6RDZ - chains V and Z of the 31 polymer chains in the assembly; structure by electron microscopy, 3.50 A resolution.

# Chain V
Name: ATP synthase subunit alpha
Organism: Polytomella sp. Pringsheim 198.80
UniProt: A0ZW40 (A0ZW40_9CHLO); residue numbers follow UniProt; this construct covers 1-562
Sequence (562 residues; numbered 1 to 562; the number before each row is that of its first residue):
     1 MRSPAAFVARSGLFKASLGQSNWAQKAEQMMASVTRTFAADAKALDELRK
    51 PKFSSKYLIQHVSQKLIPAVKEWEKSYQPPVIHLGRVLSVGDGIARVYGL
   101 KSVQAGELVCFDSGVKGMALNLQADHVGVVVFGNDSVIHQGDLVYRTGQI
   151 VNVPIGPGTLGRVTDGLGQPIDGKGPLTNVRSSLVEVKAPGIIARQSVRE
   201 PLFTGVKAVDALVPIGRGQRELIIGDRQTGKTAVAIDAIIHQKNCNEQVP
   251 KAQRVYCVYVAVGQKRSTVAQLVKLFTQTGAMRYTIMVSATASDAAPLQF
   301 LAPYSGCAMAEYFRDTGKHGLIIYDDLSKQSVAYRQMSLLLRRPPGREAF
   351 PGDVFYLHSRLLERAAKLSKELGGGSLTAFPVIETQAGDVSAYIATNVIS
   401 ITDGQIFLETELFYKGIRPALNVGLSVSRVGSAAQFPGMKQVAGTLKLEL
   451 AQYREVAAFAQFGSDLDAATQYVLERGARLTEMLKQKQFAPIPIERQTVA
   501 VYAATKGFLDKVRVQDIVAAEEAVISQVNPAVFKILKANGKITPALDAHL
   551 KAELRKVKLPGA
Not modelled in the structure: 1-42
Differences from the reference sequence: conflict Arg-266 (Lys in A0ZW40)
Bound ions: Mg2+: Thr-232 (together with ATP)
Residues lining bound ligands: ATP (adenosine-5'-triphosphate): Asp-226, Arg-227, Gln-228, Thr-229, Gly-230, Lys-231, Thr-232, Ala-233, Phe-413, Arg-418, Pro-419, Gln-486, Lys-487, Gln-488

# Chain Z
Name: ATP synthase subunit beta
Organism: Polytomella sp. Pringsheim 198.80
Notes: EC 7.1.2.2
UniProt: A0ZW41 (A0ZW41_9CHLO); numbering as in UniProt (aligned over 1-574)
Sequence (574 residues; row label = number of the first residue in the row):
     1 MALRYAAGLAKNVVQRQGASLNIARAFAAEPAPAIDAGYVSQVIGPVVDV
    51 RFDGELPSILSSLEVEGHSVRLVLEVAQHMGDNTVRCIAMDSTDGLVRGQ
   101 KVVDTGSPIKVPVGRGTLGRIMNVIGEPVDEQGPIDAADIWSIHREAPEF
   151 TEQSTEQEILVTGIKVVDLLAPYQRGGKIGLFGGAGVGKTVLIMELINNV
   201 AKAHGGFSVFAGVGERTREGNDLYREMIESGVIKLGAERGNSKCTLVYGQ
   251 MNEPPGARARVALTGLTVAEYFRDIEGQDVLLFVDNIFRFTQANSEVSAL
   301 LGRIPSAVGYQPTLATDLGGLQERITTTTKGSITSVQAVYVPADDLTDPA
   351 PATTFAHLDATTVLSRSIAELGIYPAVDPLDSTSRMLNPNVIGAEHYNVA
   401 RGVQKVLQDYKNLQDIIAILGMDELSEEDKLTVARARKIQRFLSQPFQVA
   451 EVFTGTPGKYVDLADTISGFQGVLTGKYDDLPEMAFYMVGDIKEVKEKAD
   501 KMAKDIASRKEADNKKVSEELKDIPSLDKLVSEIKEVVIEEDDGLEEDFK
   551 AEALSSETVVLNEEGKSVPLPKKN
Not modelled in the structure: 1-35
Differences from the reference sequence: conflict Ala-350 (Gly in A0ZW41), Leu-387 (Arg in A0ZW41)
Bound ions: Mg2+: Thr-190 (together with ADP)
Residues lining bound ligands:
  - ADP (adenosine-5'-diphosphate): Gly-184, Ala-185, Gly-186, Val-187, Gly-188, Lys-189, Thr-190, Val-191, Glu-219, Tyr-374, Gln-445, Phe-447, Ala-450, Phe-453, Thr-454
  - ATP (adenosine-5'-triphosphate): Ser-384, Arg-385, Asn-388, Tyr-397

# Interface between chain V and chain Z
Pairs across the interface (158):
  Pro-80(V) / Glu-563(Z)
  Ile-82(V) / Glu-563(Z)
  His-83(V) / Asn-562(Z)
  His-83(V) / Glu-563(Z)  hydrogen bond (backbone-side chain)
  His-83(V) / Gly-565(Z)
  Leu-84(V) / Glu-563(Z)  hydrogen bond (backbone-side chain)
  Gly-99(V) / Arg-98(Z)  hydrogen bond (backbone-side chain)
  Leu-100(V) / Arg-98(Z)  hydrogen bond (backbone-side chain)
  Lys-101(V) / Val-97(Z)
  Lys-101(V) / Arg-98(Z)
  Ser-102(V) / Val-97(Z)
  Val-103(V) / Leu-96(Z)
  Val-103(V) / Val-97(Z)
  Val-103(V) / Arg-98(Z)
  Gln-104(V) / Gly-95(Z)
  Gln-104(V) / Leu-96(Z)
  Gln-104(V) / Val-97(Z)
  Ala-105(V) / Val-43(Z)  hydrophobic
  Ala-105(V) / Thr-93(Z)
  Ala-105(V) / Asp-94(Z)
  Ala-105(V) / Gly-95(Z)  hydrogen bond (backbone-backbone)
  Ala-105(V) / Leu-96(Z)  hydrogen bond (backbone-backbone)
  Cys-110(V) / Val-560(Z)  hydrophobic
  Cys-110(V) / Leu-570(Z)  hydrophobic
  Phe-111(V) / Leu-570(Z)
  Asp-112(V) / Asn-574(Z)
  Ser-113(V) / Asn-574(Z)
  Lys-116(V) / Thr-558(Z)
  Leu-120(V) / Val-43(Z)
  Asn-121(V) / Ile-44(Z)
  Leu-122(V) / Gln-42(Z)
  Leu-122(V) / Val-43(Z)  hydrogen bond (backbone-backbone)
  Leu-122(V) / Leu-96(Z)
  Leu-122(V) / Arg-98(Z)
  Gln-123(V) / Ser-41(Z)
  Gln-123(V) / Gln-42(Z)
  Gln-123(V) / Ile-44(Z)
  Gln-123(V) / Arg-98(Z)  hydrogen bond (backbone-side chain)
  Ala-124(V) / Ser-41(Z)
  His-126(V) / Arg-98(Z)  hydrogen bond (backbone-side chain)
  Val-127(V) / Arg-98(Z)
  Tyr-145(V) / Val-560(Z)  hydrophobic
  Tyr-145(V) / Leu-561(Z)
  Tyr-145(V) / Leu-570(Z)  hydrophobic
  Tyr-145(V) / Pro-571(Z)
  Arg-146(V) / Val-560(Z)
  Arg-146(V) / Leu-561(Z)  hydrogen bond (backbone-backbone)
  Thr-147(V) / Val-559(Z)
  Pro-154(V) / Leu-554(Z)  hydrophobic
  Ile-155(V) / Phe-549(Z)
  Gly-156(V) / Phe-549(Z)
  Pro-157(V) / Leu-545(Z)  hydrophobic
  Pro-157(V) / Phe-549(Z)
  Leu-160(V) / Leu-545(Z)  hydrophobic
  Asn-179(V) / Glu-546(Z)
  Asn-179(V) / Phe-549(Z)
  Asn-179(V) / Ala-551(Z)
  Val-180(V) / Phe-549(Z)  hydrophobic
  Val-180(V) / Ala-551(Z)
  Val-180(V) / Glu-552(Z)  hydrogen bond (backbone-backbone)
  Val-180(V) / Leu-554(Z)  hydrophobic
  Arg-181(V) / Phe-549(Z)
  Arg-181(V) / Lys-550(Z)
  Arg-181(V) / Glu-552(Z)
  Ser-182(V) / Glu-552(Z)
  Ser-182(V) / Leu-554(Z)
  Lys-188(V) / Asp-91(Z)  salt bridge
  Ala-189(V) / Asn-252(Z)
  Pro-190(V) / Thr-217(Z)
  Gly-191(V) / Thr-217(Z)
  Ile-192(V) / Ile-121(Z)  hydrophobic
  Ile-192(V) / Thr-217(Z)
  Ile-192(V) / Asn-221(Z)
  Ile-192(V) / Tyr-248(Z)  hydrophobic
  Ile-193(V) / Val-129(Z)
  Ile-193(V) / Asp-130(Z)
  Ile-193(V) / Glu-131(Z)
  Ile-193(V) / Tyr-224(Z)  hydrophobic
  Ile-193(V) / Arg-225(Z)
  Arg-195(V) / Thr-217(Z)
  Arg-195(V) / Asn-221(Z)  hydrogen bond (backbone-side chain)
  Gln-196(V) / Asn-221(Z)
  Ser-197(V) / Asp-222(Z)
  Arg-220(V) / Arg-216(Z)
  Glu-247(V) / Ile-539(Z)
  Pro-250(V) / Val-538(Z)
  Pro-250(V) / Glu-540(Z)
  Lys-251(V) / Glu-540(Z)  hydrogen bond (backbone-side chain)
  Lys-251(V) / Asp-543(Z)
  Lys-251(V) / Gly-544(Z)
  Arg-254(V) / Asp-543(Z)
  Tyr-256(V) / Asp-543(Z)  hydrogen bond (side chain-backbone)
  Arg-283(V) / Asp-543(Z)  salt bridge
  Tyr-312(V) / Phe-549(Z)
  Lys-318(V) / Leu-545(Z)
  Arg-343(V) / Ile-44(Z)
  Pro-344(V) / Ala-299(Z)
  Arg-347(V) / Val-308(Z)
  Gly-352(V) / Glu-296(Z)
  Asp-353(V) / Glu-296(Z)
  Phe-355(V) / Arg-258(Z)
  Phe-355(V) / Arg-289(Z)
  Phe-355(V) / Gln-292(Z)
  Phe-355(V) / Glu-296(Z)
  Tyr-356(V) / Asn-252(Z)
  Tyr-356(V) / Pro-254(Z)
  Tyr-356(V) / Arg-258(Z)
  Tyr-356(V) / Glu-296(Z)  hydrogen bond (backbone-side chain)
  Ser-359(V) / Met-251(Z)  hydrogen bond (side chain-backbone)
  Arg-360(V) / Asn-252(Z)
  Glu-363(V) / Arg-216(Z)
  Glu-363(V) / Thr-217(Z)  hydrogen bond
  Glu-363(V) / Met-251(Z)
  Glu-363(V) / Asn-252(Z)
  Ser-391(V) / Ala-343(Z)
  Thr-396(V) / Tyr-340(Z)
  Thr-396(V) / Ala-343(Z)
  Ile-399(V) / Ala-185(Z)  hydrophobic
  Ser-400(V) / Arg-216(Z)  hydrogen bond (backbone-side chain)
  Ser-400(V) / Met-251(Z)
  Ser-400(V) / Arg-289(Z)  hydrogen bond
  Ser-400(V) / Tyr-340(Z)
  Ile-401(V) / Arg-216(Z)  hydrogen bond (backbone-side chain)
  Ile-401(V) / Met-251(Z)  hydrophobic
  Thr-402(V) / Arg-216(Z)  hydrogen bond (backbone-side chain)
  Asp-403(V) / Arg-216(Z)
  Asp-403(V) / Arg-218(Z)  salt bridge
  Gly-424(V) / Glu-370(Z)
  Arg-429(V) / Ala-185(Z)
  Arg-429(V) / Gly-186(Z)
  Arg-429(V) / Arg-216(Z)
  Arg-429(V) / Phe-453(Z)
  Val-430(V) / Phe-453(Z)
  Ser-432(V) / Phe-453(Z)  hydrogen bond (side chain-backbone)
  Arg-454(V) / Glu-370(Z)
  Phe-459(V) / Ile-417(Z)
  Phe-459(V) / Ala-418(Z)  hydrophobic
  Ala-531(V) / Val-531(Z)
  Lys-534(V) / Val-531(Z)  hydrogen bond (side chain-backbone)
  Lys-534(V) / Ile-534(Z)
  Lys-534(V) / Glu-536(Z)  salt bridge
  Ile-535(V) / Leu-530(Z)
  Ile-535(V) / Val-531(Z)
  Ile-535(V) / Ile-534(Z)  hydrophobic
  Ala-538(V) / Ile-534(Z)  hydrophobic
  Asn-539(V) / Ile-534(Z)
  Pro-544(V) / Ile-524(Z)
  Ala-545(V) / Ile-524(Z)  hydrophobic
  Ala-545(V) / Pro-525(Z)
  Ala-545(V) / Leu-530(Z)
  Ala-548(V) / Ile-524(Z)  hydrophobic
  His-549(V) / Glu-520(Z)  salt bridge
  His-549(V) / Ile-524(Z)
  His-549(V) / Pro-525(Z)  hydrogen bond (side chain-backbone)
  His-549(V) / Leu-527(Z)
  His-549(V) / Leu-530(Z)
  Leu-550(V) / Leu-527(Z)  hydrophobic
  Glu-553(V) / Leu-527(Z)
Also at the interface, not in a pair above, chain V (104 interface residues in all): Val-81, Gly-114, Asp-125, Asp-142, Gly-148, Ile-150, Glu-186, Gln-248, Phe-313, Pro-345, Val-354, Val-390, Asn-397, Leu-425, Gly-431, Ala-433, Phe-462
Also at the interface, not in a pair above, chain Z (88 interface residues in all): Gly-45, Ser-92, Gln-250, Glu-253, Pro-255, Ser-295, Leu-300, Pro-305, Gly-309, Arg-366, Ile-419, Val-452, Glu-519, Ser-526, Val-537, Glu-541, Glu-564, Lys-573

# Overview
104 residues of chain V face 88 of chain Z across their interface; the contacts include 24 hydrogen bonds and
5 salt bridges. Polar pairs include Lys-188(V)/Asp-91(Z), Arg-283(V)/Asp-543(Z) and Asp-403(V)/Arg-218(Z).
Chain V binds ATP. Bound to chain Z: ATP and ADP.
Here chain V is ATP synthase subunit alpha and chain Z is ATP synthase subunit beta, both from Polytomella sp.
Pringsheim 198.80. Entry 6RDZ (Cryo-EM structure of Polytomella F-ATP synthase, Rotary substate 2A, composite
map) was determined by electron microscopy, deposited together with 6RD4, 6RD5, 6RD6, 6RD7, 6RD8, 6RD9 and 46
further entries.
